Entry 6Y02 (X-ray diffraction, 1.48 A resolution); this record covers chains L and H of the 3 polymer chains in the assembly.

[Chain L]
Name: Prothrombin
From: Homo sapiens
Notes: EC 3.4.21.5
UniProt: P00734 (THRB_HUMAN); the construct lacks a stretch of the UniProt sequence, so the offset changes along the chain: -4 to 0 = UniProt 328-332; 1-14 = UniProt 336-349; 15-17 = UniProt 361-363
Sequence (36 residues; row label = number of the first residue in the row; a row labelled like 14A-14K holds insertion residues (14A, then the next letters in order); numbers below 1 keep their minus sign (Thr-4 is residue -4)):
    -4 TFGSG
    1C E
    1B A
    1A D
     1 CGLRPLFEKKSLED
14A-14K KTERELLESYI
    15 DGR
Not modelled in the structure: -4 to 0, 15-17

[Chain H]
Name: Prothrombin
From: Homo sapiens
Notes: EC 3.4.21.5
UniProt: P00734 (THRB_HUMAN); the construct lacks a stretch of the UniProt sequence and is renumbered around it, so the offset changes along the chain: 16-36 = UniProt 364-384; 37-60 = UniProt 386-409; 61-77 = UniProt 419-435; 78-97 = UniProt 437-456; 7 more segments
Sequence (259 residues; numbered 16 to 247 plus 30 insertion-coded residues; 3 numbers in that range are skipped by the numbering (no residue carries them; nothing is unmodelled there); the number before each row is that of its first residue; a row labelled like 60A-60I holds insertion residues (60A, then the next letters in order)):
    16 IVEGSDAEIGMSPWQVMLFRK
   36A S
    37 PQELLCGASLISDRWVLTAAHCLL
60A-60I YPPWDKNFT
    61 ENDLLVRIGKHSRTRYE
   77A R
    78 NIEKISMLEKIYIHPRYNWR
   97A E
    98 NLDRDIALMKLKKPVAFSDYIHPVCLPDRETA
129A-129C ASL
   130 LQAGYKGRVTGWGNLKET
147A-147G WTANVGK
   150 GQPSVLQVVNLPIVERPVCKDSTRIRITDNMFCAG
  184A Y
   185 KP
186A-186D DEGK
   187 RGDACEGDSGGPFVMKSP
204A-204B FN
   205 NRWYQMGIVSWGE
   219 GCD
  221A R
   222 DGKYGFYTHVFRLKKWIQKVIDQFGE
Not modelled in the structure: 147A-147G, 246-247
Disulfides: Cys42-Cys58, Cys168-Cys182, Cys191-Cys220
Covalently attached groups: N-acetylglucosamine (NAG) linked to Asn60G
Bound ions: Na+ site 1: Lys169, Thr172, Phe204A; Na+ site 2: Arg221A, Lys224
Residues lining bound ligands: 13k (O5Z; (2S)-1-[(2R)-2-azanyl-3-phenyl-propanoyl]-N-[(5-bromanylfuran-2-yl)methyl]pyrrolidine-2-carboxamide): His57, Tyr60A, Trp60D, Glu97A, Asn98, Leu99, Ile174, Ala190, Cys191, Ser195, Val213, Ser214, Trp215, Gly216, Glu217, Gly226, Phe227, Tyr228

[Interface between chain L and chain H]
Cross-chain cystine bridges: Cys1(L)-Cys122(H)
Contacting residue pairs (59; chain L residue first):
  Cys1(L) - Pro120(H)
  Cys1(L) - Val121(H)
  Cys1(L) - Cys122(H)  disulfide
  Cys1(L) - Arg206(H)  hydrogen bond (backbone-side chain)
  Asp1A(L) - His119(H)  salt bridge
  Asp1A(L) - Arg206(H)
  Ala1B(L) - Arg206(H)  hydrogen bond (backbone-side chain)
  Gly2(L) - Trp29(H)
  Gly2(L) - Pro120(H)  hydrogen bond (backbone-backbone)
  Gly2(L) - Cys122(H)
  Gly2(L) - Arg206(H)
  Gly2(L) - Trp207(H)  hydrogen bond (backbone-backbone)
  Leu3(L) - His119(H)  hydrogen bond (backbone-side chain)
  Leu3(L) - Asn205(H)
  Leu3(L) - Arg206(H)
  Arg4(L) - Gly25(H)
  Arg4(L) - Met26(H)  hydrogen bond (side chain-backbone)
  Arg4(L) - Pro28(H)
  Arg4(L) - Trp29(H)
  Arg4(L) - Arg137(H)
  Arg4(L) - Trp207(H)
  Pro5(L) - Ser115(H)
  Pro5(L) - Asp116(H)
  Pro5(L) - His119(H)
  Leu6(L) - Ile24(H)
  Leu6(L) - Asp116(H)
  Phe7(L) - Glu23(H)
  Phe7(L) - Ile24(H)
  Phe7(L) - Gly25(H)
  Phe7(L) - Met26(H)  hydrophobic
  Glu8(L) - Lys202(H)  salt bridge
  Glu8(L) - Asn205(H)
  Glu8(L) - Trp207(H)  hydrogen bond
  Asp14(L) - Glu23(H)
  Asp14(L) - Met26(H)
  Asp14(L) - Arg137(H)  salt bridge
  Asp14(L) - Trp207(H)
  Lys14A(L) - Glu23(H)  hydrogen bond (backbone-side chain)
  Thr14B(L) - Arg137(H)  hydrogen bond
  Thr14B(L) - Asn159(H)  hydrogen bond
  Glu14C(L) - Arg137(H)
  Glu14C(L) - Lys202(H)  salt bridge
  Glu14E(L) - Lys135(H)  salt bridge
  Glu14E(L) - Asn159(H)  hydrogen bond
  Glu14E(L) - Tyr184A(H)  hydrogen bond
  Leu14F(L) - Lys135(H)
  Leu14F(L) - Gly136(H)
  Leu14F(L) - Asn159(H)
  Leu14F(L) - Trp207(H)  hydrophobic
  Leu14G(L) - Pro204(H)  hydrophobic
  Ser14I(L) - Gly133(H)
  Ser14I(L) - Tyr134(H)
  Ser14I(L) - Lys135(H)  hydrogen bond (side chain-backbone)
  Tyr14J(L) - Tyr134(H)  hydrophobic
  Tyr14J(L) - Lys135(H)  hydrogen bond (side chain-backbone)
  Tyr14J(L) - Met201(H)
  Tyr14J(L) - Lys202(H)
  Tyr14J(L) - Pro204(H)
  Ile14K(L) - Tyr134(H)  hydrogen bond (backbone-side chain)
Other interface residues (no listed pair), chain L (21 interface residues in all): Glu1C
Other interface residues (no listed pair), chain H (27 interface residues in all): Tyr117, Leu129C

[Summary]
Chain L and chain H form an interface of 21 and 27 residues respectively, with 1 disulfide bond, 15 hydrogen
bonds and 5 salt bridges. Among the polar pairs are Asp1A(L)-His119(H), Glu8(L)-Lys202(H) and
Glu14E(L)-Lys135(H). Chain H binds 13k. N-acetylglucosamine is covalently linked to Asn60G(H).
Here chain L is Prothrombin and chain H is Prothrombin, both from Homo sapiens. Entry 6Y02 (Thrombin in
complex with 13k) was determined by X-ray diffraction.
